1GKP - chains A and B; structure by X-ray diffraction, 1.29 A resolution.

== Chain A (and B) ==
Protein: Hydantoinase
Organism: Thermus sp
Notes: EC 3.5.2.2; chain B of this document is another copy of the same molecule, construct and numbering; everything in this record applies to it too
Sequence (458 residues; numbered 2 to 459; the number before each row is that of its first residue):
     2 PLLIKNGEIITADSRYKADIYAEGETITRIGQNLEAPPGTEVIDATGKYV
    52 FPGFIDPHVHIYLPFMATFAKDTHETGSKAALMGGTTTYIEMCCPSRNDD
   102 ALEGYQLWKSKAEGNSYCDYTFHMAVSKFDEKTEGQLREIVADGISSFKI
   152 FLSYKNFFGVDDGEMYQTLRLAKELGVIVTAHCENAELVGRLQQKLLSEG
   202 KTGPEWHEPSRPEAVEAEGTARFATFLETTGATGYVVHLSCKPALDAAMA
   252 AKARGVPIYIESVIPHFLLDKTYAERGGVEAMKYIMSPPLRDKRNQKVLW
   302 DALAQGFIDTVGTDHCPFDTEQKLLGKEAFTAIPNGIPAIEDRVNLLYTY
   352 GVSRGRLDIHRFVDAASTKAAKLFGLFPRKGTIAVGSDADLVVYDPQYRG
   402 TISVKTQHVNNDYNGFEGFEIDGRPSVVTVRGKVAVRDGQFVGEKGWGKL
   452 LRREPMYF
Sequence notes: modified residue (150)
Modified positions: Lys150 (lysine nz-carboxylic acid; KCX)
Bound ions: Zn2+ site 1: His59, His61, Lys150, Asp315; Zn2+ site 2: Lys150, His183, His239

== How chain A and chain B interact ==
Pairs across the interface (51):
  Thr12(A) - Asp14(B)  hydrogen bond
  Ala13(A) - Asp14(B)  hydrogen bond (backbone-side chain)
  Ala13(A) - Lys373(B)  hydrogen bond (backbone-side chain)
  Asp14(A) - Thr12(B)  hydrogen bond
  Asp14(A) - Ala13(B)  hydrogen bond (side chain-backbone)
  Asp14(A) - Asp14(B)  hydrogen bond (side chain-backbone)
  Asp14(A) - Phe378(B)
  Asp14(A) - Thr383(B)  hydrogen bond (backbone-side chain)
  Ser15(A) - Phe378(B)
  Arg16(A) - Pro379(B)
  Tyr17(A) - Ala385(B)  hydrophobic
  Tyr17(A) - Val386(B)
  Thr29(A) - Gly32(B)
  Thr29(A) - Gln33(B)
  Arg30(A) - Ile31(B)
  Ile31(A) - Arg30(B)
  Ile31(A) - Ile31(B)  hydrogen bond (backbone-backbone)
  Ile31(A) - Val386(B)
  Gly32(A) - Thr29(B)
  Met250(A) - Met250(B)  hydrophobic
  Met250(A) - Phe308(B)  hydrophobic
  Lys253(A) - Gln306(B)  hydrogen bond
  Lys253(A) - Phe308(B)
  Ala254(A) - Asp302(B)
  Arg255(A) - Lys298(B)  hydrogen bond (backbone-side chain)
  Arg255(A) - Asp302(B)
  Gly256(A) - Asp302(B)  hydrogen bond (backbone-side chain)
  Ile259(A) - Gln306(B)  hydrogen bond (backbone-side chain)
  Lys298(A) - Arg255(B)  hydrogen bond (side chain-backbone)
  Asp302(A) - Ala254(B)
  Asp302(A) - Arg255(B)
  Asp302(A) - Gly256(B)  hydrogen bond (side chain-backbone)
  Gln306(A) - Lys253(B)  hydrogen bond
  Gln306(A) - Val257(B)
  Gln306(A) - Ile259(B)  hydrogen bond (side chain-backbone)
  Phe308(A) - Met250(B)  hydrophobic
  Phe308(A) - Lys253(B)
  Phe308(A) - Phe308(B)  hydrophobic
  His361(A) - Lys373(B)
  His361(A) - Phe378(B)
  Lys373(A) - Ala13(B)  hydrogen bond (side chain-backbone)
  Lys373(A) - His361(B)
  Phe378(A) - Asp14(B)
  Phe378(A) - Ser15(B)
  Phe378(A) - His361(B)
  Pro379(A) - Arg16(B)
  Thr383(A) - Asp14(B)  hydrogen bond (side chain-backbone)
  Ala385(A) - Tyr17(B)  hydrophobic
  Val386(A) - Tyr17(B)
  Val386(A) - Ala19(B)  hydrophobic
  Val386(A) - Ile31(B)
Other interface residues (no listed pair), chain A (33 interface residues in all): Ala19, Gln33, Val257, Tyr260, Asp310, Thr369
Other interface residues (no listed pair), chain B (32 interface residues in all): Tyr260, Thr369

== In short ==
33 residues of chain A and 32 residues of chain B are in contact; the contacts include 18 hydrogen bonds.
Polar pairs include Thr12(A)-Asp14(B), Ala13(A)-Asp14(B) and Ala13(A)-Lys373(B). His59(A), His61(A), Lys150(A)
and Asp315(A) form the Zn2+ site 1.
Both chains are Hydantoinase (Thermus sp). Entry 1GKP (D-Hydantoinase (Dihydropyrimidinase) from Thermus sp.
in space group C2221) was determined by X-ray diffraction (same publication as 1GKQ).
